Entry 8V9J (electron microscopy, 3.10 A resolution); this record covers chains a and d of the 59 polymer chains in the assembly.

# Chain a
Molecule: 16S Ribosomal RNA
Source organism: Mycolicibacterium smegmatis MC2 155
Sequence (1528 nucleotides; each row starts with the number of its first residue):
     1 UUUUUGUUUG GAGAGUUUGA UCCUGGCUCA GGACGAACGC UGGCGGCGUG CUUAACACAU
    61 GCAAGUCGAA CGGAAAGGCC CUUUCGGGGG UACUCGAGUG GCGAACGGGU GAGUAACACG
   121 UGGGUGAUCU GCCCUGCACU UUGGGAUAAG CCUGGGAAAC UGGGUCUAAU ACCGAAUACA
   181 CCCUGCUGGU CGCAUGGCCU GGUAGGGGAA AGCUUUUGCG GUGUGGGAUG GGCCCGCGGC
   241 CUAUCAGCUU GUUGGUGGGG UGAUGGCCUA CCAAGGCGAC GACGGGUAGC CGGCCUGAGA
   301 GGGUGACCGG CCACACUGGG ACUGAGAUAC GGCCCAGACU CCUACGGGAG GCAGCAGUGG
   361 GGAAUAUUGC ACAAUGGGCG CAAGCCUGAU GCAGCGACGC CGCGUGAGGG AUGACGGCCU
   421 UCGGGUUGUA AACCUCUUUC AGCACAGACG AAGCGCAAGU GACGGUAUGU GCAGAAGAAG
   481 GACCGGCCAA CUACGUGCCA GCAGCCGCGG UAAUACGUAG GGUCCGAGCG UUGUCCGGAA
   541 UUACUGGGCG UAAAGAGCUC GUAGGUGGUU UGUCGCGUUG UUCGUGAAAA CUCACAGCUU
   601 AACUGUGGGC GUGCGGGCGA UACGGGCAGA CUAGAGUACU GCAGGGGAGA CUGGAAUUCC
   661 UGGUGUAGCG GUGGAAUGCG CAGAUAUCAG GAGGAACACC GGUGGCGAAG GCGGGUCUCU
   721 GGGCAGUAAC UGACGCUGAG GAGCGAAAGC GUGGGGAGCG AACAGGAUUA GAUACCCUGG
   781 UAGUCCACGC CGUAAACGGU GGGUACUAGG UGUGGGUUUC CUUCCUUGGG AUCCGUGCCG
   841 UAGCUAACGC AUUAAGUACC CCGCCUGGGG AGUACGGCCG CAAGGCUAAA ACUCAAAGGA
   901 AUUGACGGGG GCCCGCACAA GCGGCGGAGC AUGUGGAUUA AUUCGAUGCA ACGCGAAGAA
   961 CCUUACCUGG GUUUGACAUG CACAGGACGC CGGCAGAGAU GUCGGUUCCC UUGUGGCCUG
  1021 UGUGCAGGUG GUGCAUGGCU GUCGUCAGCU CGUGUCGUGA GAUGUUGGGU UAAGUCCCGC
  1081 AACGAGCGCA ACCCUUGUCU CAUGUUGCCA GCACGUUAUG GUGGGGACUC GUGAGAGACU
  1141 GCCGGGGUCA ACUCGGAGGA AGGUGGGGAU GACGUCAAGU CAUCAUGCCC CUUAUGUCCA
  1201 GGGCUUCACA CAUGCUACAA UGGCCGGUAC AAAGGGCUGC GAUGCCGUGA GGUGGAGCGA
  1261 AUCCUUUCAA AGCCGGUCUC AGUUCGGAUC GGGGUCUGCA ACUCGACCCC GUGAAGUCGG
  1321 AGUCGCUAGU AAUCGCAGAU CAGCAACGCU GCGGUGAAUA CGUUCCCGGG CCUUGUACAC
  1381 ACCGCCCGUC ACGUCAUGAA AGUCGGUAAC ACCCGAAGCC GGUGGCCUAA CCCUUGUGGA
  1441 GGGAGCCGUC GAAGGUGGGA UCGGCGAUUG GGACGAAGUC GUAACAAGGU AGCCGUACCG
  1501 GAAGGUGCGG CUGGAUCACC UCCUUUCU
Unresolved in the structure: 1-6, 1518-1528

# Chain d
Molecule: 30S ribosomal protein S4
Source organism: Mycolicibacterium smegmatis MC2 155
UniProtKB: A0QSL7 (RS4_MYCS2); numbering as in UniProt (aligned over 1-201)
Sequence (201 residues; numbered 1 to 201; the number before each row is that of its first residue):
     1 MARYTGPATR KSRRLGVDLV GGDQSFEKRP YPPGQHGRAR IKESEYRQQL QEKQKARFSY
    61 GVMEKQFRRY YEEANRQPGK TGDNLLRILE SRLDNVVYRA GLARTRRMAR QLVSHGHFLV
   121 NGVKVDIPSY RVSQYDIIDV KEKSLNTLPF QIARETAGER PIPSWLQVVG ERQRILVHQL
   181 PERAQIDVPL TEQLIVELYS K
Unresolved in the structure: 1

# How chain a and chain d interact
Contacting residue pairs - 101 pairs, chain a then chain d:
  A12(a) with Glu-197(d), hydrogen bond to the base; Ser-200(d), hydrogen bond to the base; Lys-201(d), base contact
  C401(a) with Arg-69(d), salt bridge to the phosphate
  G402(a) with Gln-66(d), phosphate contact; Ser-129(d), hydrogen bond to the phosphate
  C403(a) with Ala-2(d), base contact; Gln-66(d), hydrogen bond to the phosphate; Ser-114(d), phosphate contact; Pro-128(d), phosphate contact; Ser-129(d), hydrogen bond to the phosphate
  G404(a) with Ala-2(d), base contact; Arg-110(d), salt bridge to the phosphate; Ser-114(d), hydrogen bond to the phosphate; Pro-128(d), phosphate contact
  U405(a) with Ala-2(d), base contact; Arg-3(d), salt bridge to the phosphate
  G406(a) with Arg-3(d), hydrogen bond to the phosphate; Thr-5(d), sugar contact; Gln-111(d), sugar contact
  A407(a) with Arg-3(d), salt bridge to the phosphate; Arg-107(d), salt bridge to the phosphate; Met-108(d), sugar contact
  G408(a) with Arg-104(d), hydrogen bond to the phosphate; Thr-105(d), phosphate contact
  G409(a) with Arg-104(d), salt bridge to the phosphate
  U412(a) with Lys-28(d), hydrogen bond to the sugar
  G413(a) with Lys-28(d), hydrogen bond to the base; Arg-29(d), hydrogen bond to the base
  C418(a) with Gln-35(d), base contact
  G425(a) with Gln-35(d), base contact; Arg-38(d), phosphate contact
  U426(a) with Arg-13(d), sugar contact; Arg-29(d), salt bridge to the phosphate; Tyr-31(d), hydrogen bond to the phosphate; Gly-34(d), phosphate contact; Gln-35(d), sugar contact
  U427(a) with Arg-13(d), salt bridge to the phosphate; Arg-29(d), salt bridge to the phosphate; Pro-33(d), phosphate contact
  G428(a) with Pro-7(d), phosphate contact; Arg-10(d), salt bridge to the phosphate; Arg-29(d), hydrogen bond to the sugar
  U429(a) with Thr-9(d), hydrogen bond to the phosphate; Arg-13(d), salt bridge to the phosphate; Ser-25(d), phosphate contact
  A430(a) with Pro-7(d), phosphate contact; Ala-8(d), hydrogen bond to the phosphate
  C436(a) with Leu-148(d), sugar contact; Pro-149(d), sugar contact
  U437(a) with Gln-111(d), hydrogen bond to the base; His-115(d), sugar contact; His-117(d), hydrogen bond to the phosphate; Thr-147(d), sugar contact
  U438(a) with His-115(d), hydrogen bond to the sugar; His-117(d), salt bridge to the phosphate
  U439(a) with Ser-114(d), hydrogen bond to the sugar; His-115(d), hydrogen bond to the base; Asp-126(d), hydrogen bond to the sugar
  G471(a) with Lys-143(d), phosphate contact
  A475(a) with Gln-111(d), base contact; His-115(d), base contact
  A479(a) with Ala-2(d), base contact
  C488(a) with Tyr-46(d), sugar contact; Lys-201(d), salt bridge to the phosphate
  A489(a) with Tyr-46(d), phosphate contact; Arg-47(d), sugar contact; Leu-50(d), sugar contact
  A490(a) with Ile-41(d), phosphate contact
  C491(a) with His-36(d), hydrogen bond to the phosphate; Ile-41(d), phosphate contact
  U492(a) with His-36(d), hydrogen bond to the sugar
  G520(a) with Gln-35(d), sugar contact
  G521(a) with Gly-34(d), sugar contact; Gln-35(d), hydrogen bond to the sugar
  G522(a) with Arg-10(d), salt bridge to the phosphate; Arg-14(d), phosphate contact; Pro-33(d), sugar contact; Gly-34(d), sugar contact
  U523(a) with Arg-10(d), salt bridge to the phosphate; Arg-14(d), phosphate contact
  C524(a) with Gln-54(d), phosphate contact
  C525(a) with Lys-53(d), salt bridge to the phosphate; Gln-54(d), hydrogen bond to the phosphate; Arg-57(d), salt bridge to the phosphate; Glu-64(d), phosphate contact
  G526(a) with Tyr-4(d), base contact; Met-63(d), phosphate contact; Glu-64(d), hydrogen bond to the phosphate; Lys-65(d), hydrogen bond to the phosphate
  A527(a) with Ala-2(d), hydrogen bond to the phosphate
  C593(a) with Arg-76(d), phosphate contact
  U599(a) with Lys-124(d), sugar contact; Val-125(d), sugar contact; Asp-126(d), hydrogen bond to the base; Ile-127(d), base contact; Tyr-130(d), sugar contact
  U600(a) with Ile-127(d), base contact; Ser-129(d), base contact; Tyr-130(d), sugar contact
  A602(a) with Arg-69(d), sugar contact
Interface residues without a listed pair, chain a (45 interface residues in all): C419, A601
Interface residues without a listed pair, chain d (57 interface residues in all): Ser-44, Leu-198

# Overview
Chain a and chain d form an interface of 45 and 57 residues respectively, with 29 hydrogen bonds and 17 salt
bridges. Polar pairs include A12(a)/Glu-197(d), A12(a)/Ser-200(d) and G413(a)/Lys-28(d).
Chain a is 16S Ribosomal RNA and chain d is 30S ribosomal protein S4, both from Mycolicibacterium smegmatis
MC2 155; the structure, Cryo-EM structure of the Mycobacterium smegmatis 70S ribosome in complex with
hibernation factor Msmeg1130 (Balon) (Structure ..., was determined by electron microscopy (same publication
as 8V9K and 8V9L).
